PDB entry 7CB6 | X-ray diffraction, 2.64 A resolution | chains A and B

[Chain A (and B)]
Name: 6-phosphogluconate dehydrogenase, decarboxylating
From: Staphylococcus aureus (strain Newman)
Notes: EC 1.1.1.44; chain B of this document is another copy of the same molecule, construct and numbering; everything in this record applies to it too
UniProt: A0A0H3KGN1 (A0A0H3KGN1_STAAE); residue numbers follow UniProt; this construct covers 1-468
Sequence (468 residues; each row starts with the number of its first residue):
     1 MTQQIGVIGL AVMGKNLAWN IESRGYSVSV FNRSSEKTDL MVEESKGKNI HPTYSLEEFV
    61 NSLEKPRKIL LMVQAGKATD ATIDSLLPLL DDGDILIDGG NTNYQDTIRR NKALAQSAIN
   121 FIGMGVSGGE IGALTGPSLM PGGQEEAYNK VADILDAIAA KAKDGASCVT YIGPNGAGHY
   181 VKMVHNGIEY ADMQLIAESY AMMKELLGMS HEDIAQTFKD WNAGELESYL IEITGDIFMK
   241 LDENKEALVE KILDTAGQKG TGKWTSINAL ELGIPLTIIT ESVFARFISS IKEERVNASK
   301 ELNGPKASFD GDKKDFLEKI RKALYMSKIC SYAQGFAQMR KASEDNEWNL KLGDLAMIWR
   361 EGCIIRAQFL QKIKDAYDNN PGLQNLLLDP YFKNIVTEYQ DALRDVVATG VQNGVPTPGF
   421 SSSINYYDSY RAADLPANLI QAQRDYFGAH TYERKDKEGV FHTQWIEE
Not modelled in the structure: 467-468
Metal / ion sites: silver ion site 1: Met140, His185; silver ion site 2: Cys168, Cys363; silver ion site 3: Cys168, Met357; silver ion site 4: His211, Phe238, Met239; silver ion site 5: Met357, Cys363
What the authors report for this chain:
  - silver ion coordination: Ser138, Met140, Cys168, His185, His211, Phe238, Met239, Met357, Cys363
  - conformationally variable residues (side-chain flip): His185, Glu189, Leu352 to Gln371
  - mutagenesis - H185S: decreased catalytic activity on silver ion
  - mutagenesis - M140S, C168S, H211S, M239S, C330S, M357S, C363S: unchanged catalytic activity
  - catalytic residues: His185

[Chain A / chain B interface]
Pairs across the interface - 250 pairs, chain A then chain B:
  Met193(A) with Ile440(B), hydrophobic; Gln443(B); Arg444(B)
  Gln194(A) with Ile440(B)
  Ile196(A) with Leu439(B), hydrophobic; Gln443(B)
  Ala197(A) with Pro436(B)
  Tyr200(A) with Pro436(B), hydrophobic; Asn438(B), hydrogen bond; Leu439(B), hydrophobic
  Ala201(A) with Pro436(B), hydrophobic
  Tyr229(A) with Tyr446(B), hydrogen bond; Phe447(B), hydrophobic
  Leu230(A) with Gln443(B); Phe447(B), hydrophobic
  Ile233(A) with Tyr446(B), hydrophobic; Ile466(B), hydrophobic
  Thr234(A) with Leu439(B); Gln443(B), hydrogen bond
  Asp236(A) with Trp465(B)
  Ile237(A) with Ala442(B); Gln443(B); Trp465(B), hydrophobic
  Phe238(A) with Leu439(B), hydrophobic
  Lys240(A) with Thr463(B); Gln464(B); Trp465(B)
  Leu248(A) with Tyr452(B); Arg454(B); Thr463(B); Trp465(B), hydrophobic
  Val249(A) with Asn438(B), hydrogen bond (backbone-side chain)
  Glu250(A) with Asn438(B); Lys455(B)
  Lys251(A) with Arg454(B); Lys455(B), hydrogen bond (backbone-backbone); Asp456(B), salt bridge
  Ile252(A) with Asn438(B); Gln441(B); Ala442(B), hydrophobic; Tyr452(B), hydrophobic; Glu453(B); Lys455(B); Trp465(B), hydrophobic
  Leu253(A) with Gln441(B); Glu453(B), hydrogen bond (backbone-backbone); Arg454(B); Lys455(B)
  Asp254(A) with Ala433(B); Asp434(B); Leu435(B), hydrogen bond (side chain-backbone); Ala437(B); Asn438(B); Lys455(B), salt bridge
  Thr255(A) with Gln441(B)
  Ala256(A) with Ala437(B); Ile440(B), hydrophobic; Gln441(B)
  Gly257(A) with Gln441(B), hydrogen bond (backbone-side chain); Arg444(B), hydrogen bond (backbone-side chain)
  Gln258(A) with Arg444(B)
  Lys263(A) with Leu270(B); Glu271(B), hydrogen bond (side chain-backbone)
  Ser266(A) with Leu270(B)
  Ile267(A) with Ile267(B), hydrophobic; Leu270(B), hydrophobic; Glu271(B)
  Leu270(A) with Lys263(B); Ser266(B); Ile267(B); Leu270(B), hydrophobic; Val283(B), hydrophobic; Phe284(B), hydrophobic; Phe287(B)
  Glu271(A) with Lys263(B), hydrogen bond (backbone-side chain); Ile267(B)
  Gly273(A) with Phe287(B)
  Ile274(A) with Phe284(B); Phe287(B)
  Pro275(A) with Phe284(B), hydrophobic; Ile288(B), hydrophobic
  Leu276(A) with Phe284(B)
  Thr277(A) with Glu281(B); Phe284(B)
  Thr280(A) with Thr280(B); Phe284(B)
  Glu281(A) with Thr277(B); Glu281(B); Ser422(B), hydrogen bond
  Phe284(A) with Leu270(B), hydrophobic; Ile274(B); Pro275(B), hydrophobic; Leu276(B); Thr277(B); Thr280(B)
  Arg286(A) with Arg444(B)
  Phe287(A) with Leu270(B); Gly273(B); Ile274(B)
  Ile288(A) with Pro275(B), hydrophobic
  Ser289(A) with Leu435(B); Ala437(B)
  Lys292(A) with Ala433(B), hydrogen bond (side chain-backbone); Asp434(B), salt bridge; Lys455(B)
  Glu294(A) with Gln384(B); Tyr430(B), hydrogen bond
  Arg295(A) with Ser429(B); Tyr430(B); Ala432(B), hydrogen bond (side chain-backbone); Ala433(B); Asp434(B); Leu435(B)
  Ala298(A) with Tyr430(B)
  Ser299(A) with Arg431(B); Ala433(B)
  Glu301(A) with Lys393(B), salt bridge
  Leu302(A) with Leu387(B); Tyr427(B); Tyr430(B), hydrophobic; Arg431(B)
  Asn303(A) with Thr397(B); Gln400(B), hydrogen bond (backbone-side chain); Tyr427(B), hydrogen bond (backbone-side chain); Arg431(B)
  Gly304(A) with Gln400(B); Arg431(B)
  Pro305(A) with Gln400(B); Arg404(B); Arg431(B)
  Trp359(A) with Phe447(B), hydrophobic
  Arg360(A) with Phe447(B)
  Gln384(A) with Glu294(B), hydrogen bond
  Leu387(A) with Leu302(B)
  Lys393(A) with Glu301(B), salt bridge; Leu302(B)
  Gln400(A) with Asn303(B), hydrogen bond (side chain-backbone); Gly304(B); Pro305(B)
  Arg404(A) with Pro305(B); Val411(B), hydrogen bond (side chain-backbone); Gln412(B), hydrogen bond (backbone-side chain); Gly414(B)
  Asp405(A) with Gln412(B), hydrogen bond
  Val407(A) with Val411(B), hydrophobic
  Ala408(A) with Gln412(B)
  Val411(A) with Arg404(B), hydrogen bond (backbone-side chain); Val407(B), hydrophobic
  Gln412(A) with Arg404(B); Asp405(B), hydrogen bond; Ala408(B)
  Gly414(A) with Arg404(B); Asp428(B); Arg431(B), hydrogen bond (backbone-side chain)
  Pro416(A) with Asn425(B); Asp428(B); Ser429(B)
  Thr417(A) with Asn425(B), hydrogen bond (backbone-side chain)
  Pro418(A) with Asn425(B)
  Ser421(A) with Ser421(B); Asn425(B), hydrogen bond
  Ser422(A) with Glu281(B), hydrogen bond
  Ile424(A) with Val411(B), hydrophobic
  Asn425(A) with Pro416(B); Thr417(B), hydrogen bond (side chain-backbone); Pro418(B); Ser421(B), hydrogen bond
  Tyr426(A) with Ile288(B), hydrophobic
  Tyr427(A) with Leu302(B); Asn303(B), hydrogen bond (side chain-backbone)
  Asp428(A) with Gly414(B); Pro416(B)
  Ser429(A) with Ile288(B); Arg295(B); Pro416(B)
  Tyr430(A) with Ile291(B), hydrophobic; Glu294(B), hydrogen bond; Arg295(B); Ala298(B); Leu302(B), hydrophobic
  Arg431(A) with Ser299(B); Leu302(B); Gly304(B); Pro305(B); Gly414(B), hydrogen bond (side chain-backbone)
  Ala432(A) with Arg295(B), hydrogen bond (backbone-side chain)
  Ala433(A) with Asp254(B); Lys292(B), hydrogen bond (backbone-side chain); Arg295(B), hydrogen bond (backbone-side chain); Ser299(B)
  Asp434(A) with Asp254(B); Lys292(B), salt bridge; Arg295(B)
  Leu435(A) with Asp254(B), hydrogen bond (backbone-side chain); Arg295(B)
  Pro436(A) with Ala197(B); Tyr200(B), hydrophobic
  Ala437(A) with Asp254(B); Ala256(B), hydrophobic; Ser289(B)
  Asn438(A) with Tyr200(B); Val249(B), hydrogen bond (side chain-backbone); Ile252(B); Asp254(B)
  Leu439(A) with Tyr200(B), hydrophobic; Thr234(B); Phe238(B), hydrophobic; Val249(B), hydrophobic
  Ile440(A) with Met193(B), hydrophobic; Gln194(B); Arg286(B)
  Gln441(A) with Ile252(B); Leu253(B); Thr255(B); Ala256(B); Gly257(B), hydrogen bond (side chain-backbone)
  Ala442(A) with Ile237(B), hydrophobic; Val249(B), hydrophobic
  Gln443(A) with Met193(B); Ile196(B); Leu230(B); Thr234(B), hydrogen bond; Ile237(B)
  Arg444(A) with Met193(B); Gly257(B), hydrogen bond (side chain-backbone); Gln258(B); Arg286(B)
  Tyr446(A) with Tyr229(B), hydrogen bond; Ile233(B)
  Phe447(A) with Gly129(B); Tyr229(B), hydrophobic; Leu230(B), hydrophobic
  Tyr452(A) with Leu248(B); Ile252(B), hydrophobic
  Glu453(A) with Ile252(B); Leu253(B), hydrogen bond (backbone-backbone)
  Arg454(A) with Leu248(B); Lys251(B); Leu253(B)
  Lys455(A) with Lys251(B), hydrogen bond (backbone-backbone); Ile252(B); Leu253(B); Asp254(B), salt bridge
  Asp456(A) with Lys251(B)
  Thr463(A) with Leu248(B)
  Gln464(A) with Lys240(B)
  Trp465(A) with Ile237(B), hydrophobic; Lys240(B); Ile252(B), hydrophobic
  Ile466(A) with Asp236(B)
Other interface residues (no listed pair), chain A (114 interface residues in all): Gly129, Glu198, Asp242, Ala269, Val283, Val296, Asn297, Asn385, Leu388, Thr397, Val415, Ala449
Other interface residues (no listed pair), chain B (114 interface residues in all): Glu130, Glu198, Ala201, Glu250, Ala269, Val296, Asn297, Arg360, Asn385, Leu388, Val396, Val415, Ile424, Tyr426

[In short]
Chain A and chain B each contribute 114 residues to their interface, with 44 hydrogen bonds and 7 salt
bridges. Polar pairs include Lys251(A)-Asp456(B), Asp254(A)-Lys455(B) and Lys292(A)-Asp434(B). The paper
reports the catalytic residue His185(A); H185S of chain A reduces catalytic activity on silver ion; 8
substitutions were tested in all.
Both chains are 6-phosphogluconate dehydrogenase, decarboxylating (Staphylococcus aureus (strain Newman)).
Entry 7CB6 (The silver-bound 6-phosphogluconate dehydrogenase from Staphylococcus aureus (strain Newman)) was
determined by X-ray diffraction (same publication as 7CB0 and 7CB5).
